7WCZ - chains a and b of the 5 polymer chains in the assembly; structure by electron microscopy, 3.50 A resolution.

Chain a:
Name: Heavy chain of S5D2 Fab
Organism: Mus musculus
Notes: antibody fragment or engineered binder
Amino-acid sequence (214 residues; numbered 1 to 214; the number before each row is that of its first residue):
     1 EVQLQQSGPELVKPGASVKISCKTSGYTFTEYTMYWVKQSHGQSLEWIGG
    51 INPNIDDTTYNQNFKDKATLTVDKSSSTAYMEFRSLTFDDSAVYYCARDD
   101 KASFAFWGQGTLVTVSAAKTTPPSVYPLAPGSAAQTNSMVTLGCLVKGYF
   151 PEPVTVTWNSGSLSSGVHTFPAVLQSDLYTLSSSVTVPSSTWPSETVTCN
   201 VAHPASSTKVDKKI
Disulfides: C22-C96, C144-C199

Chain b:
Name: Light chain of S5D2 Fab
Organism: Mus musculus
Notes: antibody fragment or engineered binder
Amino-acid sequence (217 residues; row label = number of the first residue in the row):
     1 DIVMSQSPSSLAVSDGERVTLTCKSSQSLLYSTNQKNYLAWYQQKPGQSP
    51 KLLIYWASSRESGVPDRFTGSGSGTDFTLTISSVKAEDLAVYYCQQYYSY
   101 PLTFGAGTKLELRADAAPTVSIFPPSSEQLTSGGASVVCFLNNFYPKDIN
   151 VKWKIDGSERQNGVLNSWTDQDSKDSTYSMSSTLTLTKDEYERHNSYTCE
   201 ATHKTSTSPIVKSFNRN
Disulfides: C23-C94, C139-C199

How chain a and chain b interact:
Residue-residue contacts (55):
  Y35(a) with Y100(b), hydrogen bond
  V37(a) with F104(b), hydrophobic
  Q39(a) with Q44(b), hydrogen bond
  Q43(a) with Y93(b), hydrogen bond (backbone-side chain)
  L45(a) with Y93(b), hydrophobic; F104(b)
  W47(a) with Y100(b), hydrophobic; P101(b), hydrophobic; L102(b)
  N61(a) with P101(b)
  Y95(a) with Q44(b)
  A102(a) with W56(b), hydrophobic
  S103(a) with L52(b); Y55(b); E61(b), hydrogen bond
  F104(a) with L52(b); E61(b)
  A105(a) with L52(b)
  W107(a) with Y42(b), hydrophobic; S49(b); P50(b)
  G108(a) with S49(b), hydrogen bond (backbone-side chain)
  V125(a) with E128(b)
  Y126(a) with E128(b); Q129(b); S132(b), hydrogen bond
  P127(a) with S126(b); E128(b)
  L128(a) with F123(b), hydrophobic; P124(b)
  A129(a) with P124(b)
  P130(a) with P124(b)
  G131(a) with P124(b)
  N137(a) with T119(b)
  T141(a) with F123(b)
  L142(a) with F123(b), hydrophobic
  L145(a) with V138(b), hydrophobic
  K147(a) with Q129(b)
  H168(a) with N142(b), hydrogen bond; D172(b); S179(b), hydrogen bond
  T169(a) with T169(b)
  F170(a) with F140(b), hydrophobic; S167(b); T169(b); S179(b); M180(b); S181(b)
  P171(a) with S167(b), hydrogen bond (backbone-side chain); W168(b); T169(b)
  Q175(a) with L165(b)
  S182(a) with F140(b)
  S184(a) with F140(b)
  K212(a) with E128(b), salt bridge
Other interface residues (no listed pair), chain a (38 interface residues in all): E46, Q109, G143, V173
Other interface residues (no listed pair), chain b (34 interface residues in all): Q48, K109, S136

Summary:
38 residues of chain a and 34 residues of chain b are in contact; the contacts include 9 hydrogen bonds and 1
salt bridge. Among the polar pairs are K212(a)-E128(b), Y35(a)-Y100(b) and Q39(a)-Q44(b).
Here chain a is Heavy chain of S5D2 Fab and chain b is Light chain of S5D2 Fab, both from Mus musculus. Entry
7WCZ (SARS-CoV-2 Beta spike in complex with one S5D2 Fab) was determined by electron microscopy together with
7WCR, 7WD0, 7WD7, 7WD8, 7WD9 and 7WDF from the same study.
